PDB entry 8OUA | X-ray diffraction, 1.85 A resolution | chains A and C of the 3 polymer chains in the assembly

[Chain A]
Name: Cereblon isoform 4
Source organism: Magnetospirillum gryphiswaldense
Reference sequence: A4TVL0 (A4TVL0_9PROT); numbering as in UniProt (aligned over 19-123)
Chain sequence (105 residues; numbered 19 to 123; the number before each row is that of its first residue):
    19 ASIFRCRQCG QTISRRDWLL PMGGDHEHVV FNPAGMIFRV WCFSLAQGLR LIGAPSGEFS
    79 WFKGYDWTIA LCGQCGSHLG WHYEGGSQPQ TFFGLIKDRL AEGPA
Disordered / not traced: 19
Metal / ion sites: Zn2+: Cys24, Cys27, Cys90, Cys93
Small-molecule neighbours: W0Z (4-azanyl-N-[(3S)-2,6-bis(oxidanylidene)piperidin-3-yl]-2,5-bis(fluoranyl)-3-methoxy-benzamide): Asn50, Pro51, Ala52, Phe77, Ser78, Trp79, Trp85, Trp99, Tyr101

[Chain C]
Name: Cereblon isoform 4
Source organism: Magnetospirillum gryphiswaldense
Reference sequence: A4TVL0 (A4TVL0_9PROT); numbering as in UniProt (aligned over 18-123)
Chain sequence (106 residues; each row starts with the number of its first residue):
    18 GASIFRCRQC GQTISRRDWL LPMGGDHEHV VFNPAGMIFR VWCFSLAQGL RLIGAPSGEF
    78 SWFKGYDWTI ALCGQCGSHL GWHYEGGSQP QTFFGLIKDR LAEGPA
Disordered / not traced: 39-44, 53-55
Metal / ion sites: Zn2+: Cys24, Cys27, Cys90, Cys93

[Chain A / chain C interface]
Residue-residue contacts - 16 pairs, chain A then chain C:
  Val47(A) - Leu118(C)
  Val47(A) - Ala119(C)
  Val47(A) - Glu120(C)
  Val48(A) - Glu120(C)
  Phe49(A) - Ile21(C)
  Phe49(A) - Ala119(C)
  Phe49(A) - Glu120(C)  hydrogen bond (backbone-backbone)
  Phe49(A) - Gly121(C)
  Phe49(A) - Pro122(C)
  Asn50(A) - Pro122(C)
  Pro51(A) - Pro122(C)
  Ile55(A) - Gly28(C)
  Phe77(A) - Gly18(C)
  Phe77(A) - Pro122(C)  hydrophobic
  Ser78(A) - Gly18(C)
  Trp79(A) - Gly18(C)
Other interface residues (no listed pair), chain C (10 interface residues in all): Arg23, Arg25

[Summary]
9 residues of chain A face 10 of chain C across their interface, with 1 hydrogen bond. The hydrogen-bonded
pair Phe49(A)-Glu120(C) is a backbone contact. Chain A binds compound W0Z. Cys24(A), Cys27(A), Cys90(A) and
Cys93(A) coordinate Zn2+.
Here chain A is Cereblon isoform 4 and chain C is Cereblon isoform 4, both from Magnetospirillum
gryphiswaldense. Entry 8OUA (Cereblon isoform 4 in complex with novel Benzamide-Type Cereblon Binder 11f) was
determined by X-ray diffraction.
